Entry 6Z9U (X-ray diffraction, 2.10 A resolution); this record covers chains A and C of the 4 polymer chains in the assembly.

== Chain A (and C) ==
Name: tRNA-splicing endonuclease subunit Sen34
From: Homo sapiens
Notes: EC 4.6.1.16; chain C of this document is another copy of the same molecule, construct and numbering; everything in this record applies to it too
Reference sequence: Q9BSV6 (SEN34_HUMAN); residue numbers follow UniProt; this construct covers 208-310
Chain sequence (104 residues; each row starts with the number of its first residue):
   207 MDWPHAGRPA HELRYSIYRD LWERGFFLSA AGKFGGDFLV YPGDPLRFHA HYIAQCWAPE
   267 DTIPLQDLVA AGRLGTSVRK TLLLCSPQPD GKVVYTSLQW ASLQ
Not modelled in the structure: 207-215, 275-280, 310 (chain C: 207-214, 310)
Sequence notes: initiating methionine (207)
Swiss-Prot annotation at these positions:
  - active site: Tyr-247, His-255, Lys-286
Reported in the primary citation:
  - catalytic residues: Tyr-247, His-255, Lys-286
  - mutagenesis - H255A: abolished catalytic activity on 3' splice sites

== Interface between chain A and chain C ==
Residue-residue contacts (90; chain A residue first):
  His-217(A) with Tyr-221(C)
  Leu-219(A) with Cys-262(C), hydrophobic; Pro-293(C), hydrophobic
  Arg-220(A) with Cys-262(C)
  Tyr-221(A) with Tyr-221(C); Tyr-224(C); Trp-228(C); Phe-240(C), hydrophobic
  Ser-222(A) with Pro-293(C)
  Ile-223(A) with Cys-262(C), hydrophobic; Cys-291(C), hydrophobic; Ser-292(C); Pro-293(C); Val-299(C), hydrophobic; Tyr-301(C)
  Arg-225(A) with Gly-238(C); Phe-240(C)
  Asp-226(A) with Val-299(C); Tyr-301(C), hydrogen bond
  Leu-227(A) with Tyr-301(C)
  Trp-228(A) with Tyr-224(C), hydrophobic; Trp-228(C), hydrophobic; Leu-234(C), hydrogen bond (side chain-backbone); Ser-235(C); Ala-236(C); Ala-237(C); Gly-238(C)
  Arg-230(A) with Tyr-301(C)
  Phe-232(A) with Ser-235(C)
  Phe-233(A) with Leu-234(C); Tyr-247(C), hydrophobic; Leu-252(C), hydrophobic
  Leu-234(A) with Trp-228(C), hydrogen bond (backbone-side chain); Phe-233(C); Leu-234(C), hydrogen bond (backbone-backbone)
  Ser-235(A) with Trp-228(C); Phe-233(C)
  Ala-236(A) with Trp-228(C)
  Ala-237(A) with Trp-228(C); Glu-229(C)
  Gly-238(A) with Glu-229(C), hydrogen bond (backbone-side chain)
  Lys-239(A) with Glu-229(C), hydrogen bond (side chain-backbone)
  Asp-243(A) with Ala-260(C); Gln-261(C), hydrogen bond
  Phe-244(A) with Tyr-258(C); Ile-259(C); Ala-260(C), hydrogen bond (backbone-backbone); Gln-261(C); Cys-262(C), hydrophobic
  Leu-245(A) with Tyr-258(C)
  Val-246(A) with His-257(C); Tyr-258(C), hydrogen bond (backbone-backbone); Ala-260(C), hydrophobic
  Tyr-247(A) with Phe-233(C), hydrophobic; Leu-252(C); Arg-253(C), hydrogen bond (side chain-backbone); His-255(C); Ala-256(C); His-257(C)
  Pro-248(A) with Ala-256(C)
  His-255(A) with Tyr-247(C); Leu-252(C)
  Ala-256(A) with Pro-248(C)
  His-257(A) with Leu-245(C); Val-246(C); Tyr-247(C), hydrogen bond
  Tyr-258(A) with Phe-244(C); Leu-245(C); Val-246(C), hydrogen bond (backbone-backbone)
  Ile-259(A) with Asp-243(C); Phe-244(C)
  Ala-260(A) with Asp-243(C); Phe-244(C), hydrogen bond (backbone-backbone); Val-246(C), hydrophobic
  Gln-261(A) with Asp-243(C), hydrogen bond; Phe-244(C)
  Cys-262(A) with Arg-220(C); Ile-223(C), hydrophobic; Phe-244(C), hydrophobic
  Trp-263(A) with Leu-219(C)
  Ala-264(A) with Leu-219(C)
  Cys-291(A) with Ile-223(C)
  Pro-293(A) with Leu-219(C), hydrophobic; Ser-222(C); Ile-223(C)
  Val-299(A) with Asp-226(C)
  Tyr-301(A) with Ile-223(C); Asp-226(C), hydrogen bond; Leu-227(C), hydrophobic; Arg-230(C)
Interface residues without a listed pair, chain A (44 interface residues in all): Tyr-224, Gly-242, Leu-289, Ser-292, Lys-298
Interface residues without a listed pair, chain C (41 interface residues in all): Phe-232, Pro-251

== Overview ==
44 residues of chain A face 41 of chain C across their interface, with 15 hydrogen bonds. Polar pairs include
Asp-226(A)/Tyr-301(C), Trp-228(A)/Leu-234(C) and Gly-238(A)/Glu-229(C). From UniProt: 3 active-site residues
on chain A. The paper reports catalytic residues Tyr-247(A), His-255(A) and Lys-286(A); H255A of chain A
abolishes catalytic activity on 3' splice sites.
Chain A and chain C are both tRNA-splicing endonuclease subunit Sen34 (Homo sapiens); the structure, Crystal
structure of a TSEN15-34 heterodimer, was determined by X-ray diffraction.
